PDB entry 8DZZ | electron microscopy, 4.10 A resolution (low resolution: residue-level contacts below are approximate; hydrogen-bond / salt-bridge calls are withheld) | chains B and F of the 6 polymer chains in the assembly

# Chain B (and F)
Molecule: Nuclear distribution protein PAC1
From: Saccharomyces cerevisiae
Notes: chain F of this document is another copy of the same molecule, construct and numbering; everything in this record applies to it too
Reference sequence: P39946 (LIS1_YEAST); numbering as in UniProt (aligned over 1-494)
Sequence (495 residues; each row starts with the number of its first residue; numbering starts at 0):
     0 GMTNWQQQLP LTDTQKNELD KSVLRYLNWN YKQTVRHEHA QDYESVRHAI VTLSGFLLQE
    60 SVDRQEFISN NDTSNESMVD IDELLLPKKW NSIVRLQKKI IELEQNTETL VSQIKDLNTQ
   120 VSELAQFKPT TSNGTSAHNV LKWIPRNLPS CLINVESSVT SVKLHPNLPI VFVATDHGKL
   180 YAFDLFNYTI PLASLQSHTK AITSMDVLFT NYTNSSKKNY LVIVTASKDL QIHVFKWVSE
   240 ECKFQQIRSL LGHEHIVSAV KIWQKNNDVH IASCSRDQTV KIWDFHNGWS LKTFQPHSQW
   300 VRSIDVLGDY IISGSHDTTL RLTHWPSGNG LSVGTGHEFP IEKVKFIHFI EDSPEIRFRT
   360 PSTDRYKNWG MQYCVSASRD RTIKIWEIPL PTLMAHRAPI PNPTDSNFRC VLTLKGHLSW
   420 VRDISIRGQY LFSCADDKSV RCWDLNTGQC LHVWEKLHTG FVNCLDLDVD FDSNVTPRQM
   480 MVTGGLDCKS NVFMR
Unresolved in the structure: 0-138, 214-215, 351-354, 393-396, 401-404 (chain F: 0-138, 352-353, 393-396)
Differences from the reference sequence: expression tag (0)
From the paper describing this entry:
  - mutagenesis - W288D: unchanged expression
  - mutagenesis - W288D: decreased localization

# How chain B and chain F interact
Pairs across the interface - 19 pairs, chain B then chain F:
  N166(B) - N153(F)
  L167(B) - N153(F)
  L167(B) - V154(F)
  L167(B) - E155(F)
  F185(B) - P190(F)
  F185(B) - L191(F)
  F185(B) - A192(F)
  F185(B) - S193(F)
  N186(B) - Q195(F)
  S238(B) - E155(F)
  E239(B) - S156(F)
  E239(B) - H176(F)
  T475(B) - T188(F)
  R477(B) - T188(F)
  Q478(B) - I189(F)
  M479(B) - I189(F)
  M493(B) - I189(F)
  R494(B) - I189(F)
  R494(B) - P190(F)
Also at the interface, not in a pair above, chain B (13 interface residues in all): P168

# In short
Chain B and chain F form an interface of 13 and 12 residues respectively. The paper reports that W288D of
chain B reduces localization; W288D of chain B leaves expression unchanged.
Chain B and chain F are both Nuclear distribution protein PAC1 (Saccharomyces cerevisiae); the structure,
Cryo-EM structure of chi dynein bound to Lis1, was determined by electron microscopy, deposited together with
8E00.
